Entry 7XHO (electron microscopy, 3.29 A resolution); this record covers chains I and L of the 17 polymer chains in the assembly.

# Chain I
Protein: Centromere protein I
Organism: Homo sapiens
UniProtKB: Q92674 (CENPI_HUMAN); numbering as in UniProt (aligned over 1-756)
Chain sequence (756 residues; numbered 1 to 756; the number before each row is that of its first residue):
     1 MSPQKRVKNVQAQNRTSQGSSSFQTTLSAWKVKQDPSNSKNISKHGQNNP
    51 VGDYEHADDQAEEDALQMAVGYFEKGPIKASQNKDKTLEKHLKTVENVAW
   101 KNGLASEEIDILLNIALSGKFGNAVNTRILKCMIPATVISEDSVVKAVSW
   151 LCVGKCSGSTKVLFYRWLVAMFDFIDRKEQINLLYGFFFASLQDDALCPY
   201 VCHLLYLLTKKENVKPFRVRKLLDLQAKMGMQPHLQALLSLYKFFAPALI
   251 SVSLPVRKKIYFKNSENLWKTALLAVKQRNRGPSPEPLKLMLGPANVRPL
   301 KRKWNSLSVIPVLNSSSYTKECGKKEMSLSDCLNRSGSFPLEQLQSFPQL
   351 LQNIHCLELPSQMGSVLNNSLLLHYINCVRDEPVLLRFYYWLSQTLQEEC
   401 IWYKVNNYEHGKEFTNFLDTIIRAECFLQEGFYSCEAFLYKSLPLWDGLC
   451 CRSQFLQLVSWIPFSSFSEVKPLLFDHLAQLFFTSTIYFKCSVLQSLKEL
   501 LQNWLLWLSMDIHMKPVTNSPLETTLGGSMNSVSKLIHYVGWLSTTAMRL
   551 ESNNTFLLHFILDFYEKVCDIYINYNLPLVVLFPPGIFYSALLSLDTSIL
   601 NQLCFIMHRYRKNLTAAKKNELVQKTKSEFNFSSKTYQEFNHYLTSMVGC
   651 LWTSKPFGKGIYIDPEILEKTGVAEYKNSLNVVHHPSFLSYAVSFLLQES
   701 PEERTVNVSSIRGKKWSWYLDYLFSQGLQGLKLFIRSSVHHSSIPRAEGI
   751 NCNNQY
Not modelled in the structure: 1-61, 253-259, 284-364, 516-525, 622-630, 652-684, 696-714, 738-756

# Chain L
Protein: Centromere protein L
Organism: Homo sapiens
UniProtKB: Q8N0S6 (CENPL_HUMAN); residues 1-344 here = UniProt positions 1-344
Chain sequence (344 residues; each row starts with the number of its first residue):
     1 MDSYSAPESTPSASSRPEDYFIGATPLQKRLESVRKQSSFILTPPRRKIP
    51 QCSQLQEDVDPQKVAFLLHKQWTLYSLTPLYKFSYSNLKEYSRLLNAFIV
   101 AEKQKGLAVEVGEDFDIKVIFSTLLGMKGTQRDPEAFLVQIVSKSQLPSE
   151 NREGKVLWTGWFCCVFGDSLLETVSEDFTCLPLFLANGAESNTAIIGTWF
   201 QKTFDCYFSPLAINAFNLSWMAAMWTACKMDHYVATTEFLWSVPCSPQSL
   251 DISFAIHPEDAKALWDSVHKTPGEVTQEEVDLFMDCLYSHFHRHFKIHLS
   301 ATRLVRVSTSVASAHTDGKIKILCHKYLIGVLAYLTELAIFQIE
Not modelled in the structure: 1-24, 106-115, 144-151
Differences from the reference sequence: engineered mutation D116 (Asn in Q8N0S6)
UniProt features mapped onto this chain:
  - modified residue: S39 (Phosphoserine), T43 (Phosphothreonine), S53 (Phosphoserine)
From the paper describing this entry:
  - mutagenesis - K155A/R306A/K319A/K321A, K155E/R306E/K319E/K321E: decreased localization

# How chain I and chain L interact
Contacting residue pairs (51):
  Q226(I) - Q104(L)
  M231(I) - Q104(L)  hydrogen bond
  I250(I) - A97(L)
  I250(I) - F98(L)  hydrophobic
  I250(I) - A101(L)
  V252(I) - E102(L)
  V252(I) - K105(L)
  E382(I) - P26(L)
  E382(I) - L27(L)  hydrogen bond (side chain-backbone)
  E382(I) - S175(L)
  P383(I) - Y81(L)  hydrophobic
  P383(I) - D177(L)
  L386(I) - L27(L)  hydrophobic
  L386(I) - R30(L)
  L386(I) - V174(L)  hydrophobic
  L386(I) - S175(L)
  L386(I) - F178(L)  hydrophobic
  R387(I) - Y81(L)
  R387(I) - F178(L)
  R387(I) - D205(L)  salt bridge
  Y389(I) - R30(L)
  Y389(I) - V34(L)
  Y390(I) - R30(L)  hydrogen bond
  Y390(I) - T78(L)
  Y390(I) - P79(L)
  Y390(I) - L170(L)
  Y390(I) - V174(L)
  Y390(I) - I343(L)  hydrophobic
  W391(I) - Y207(L)
  Q394(I) - T78(L)
  Q394(I) - Y207(L)
  Q394(I) - S209(L)  hydrogen bond
  Q394(I) - Q342(L)
  Q397(I) - Q342(L)  hydrogen bond (side chain-backbone)
  E398(I) - F208(L)
  E398(I) - S209(L)  hydrogen bond
  Y433(I) - L27(L)  hydrophobic
  Y433(I) - L31(L)  hydrophobic
  E436(I) - L31(L)
  E436(I) - R35(L)  salt bridge
  A437(I) - V34(L)  hydrophobic
  Y440(I) - R35(L)
  Y440(I) - S38(L)
  K441(I) - S38(L)
  K441(I) - I343(L)
  K441(I) - E344(L)  hydrogen bond (side chain-backbone)
  S465(I) - R35(L)  hydrogen bond
  E469(I) - R35(L)
  L473(I) - R35(L)
  L473(I) - S38(L)
  L473(I) - S39(L)
Also at the interface, not in a pair above, chain I (24 interface residues in all): S251, L385
Also at the interface, not in a pair above, chain L (32 interface residues in all): E32, Q37, S76

# Overview
24 residues of chain I face 32 of chain L across their interface, with 8 hydrogen bonds and 2 salt bridges.
Polar pairs include R387(I)-D205(L), E436(I)-R35(L) and M231(I)-Q104(L). The paper reports that
K155A/R306A/K319A/K321A and K155E/R306E/K319E/K321E of chain L reduce localization.
Chain I is Centromere protein I and chain L is Centromere protein L, both from Homo sapiens; the structure,
Structure of human inner kinetochore CCAN complex, was determined by electron microscopy, deposited together
with 7XHN.
